Entry 7V2Y (electron microscopy, 3.40 A resolution); this record covers chains B and F of the 6 polymer chains in the assembly.

Chain B:
Name: THO complex subunit 2
Organism: Saccharomyces cerevisiae S288c
Reference sequence: P53552 (THO2_YEAST); numbering as in UniProt (aligned over 1-1597)
Chain sequence (1597 residues; row label = number of the first residue in the row):
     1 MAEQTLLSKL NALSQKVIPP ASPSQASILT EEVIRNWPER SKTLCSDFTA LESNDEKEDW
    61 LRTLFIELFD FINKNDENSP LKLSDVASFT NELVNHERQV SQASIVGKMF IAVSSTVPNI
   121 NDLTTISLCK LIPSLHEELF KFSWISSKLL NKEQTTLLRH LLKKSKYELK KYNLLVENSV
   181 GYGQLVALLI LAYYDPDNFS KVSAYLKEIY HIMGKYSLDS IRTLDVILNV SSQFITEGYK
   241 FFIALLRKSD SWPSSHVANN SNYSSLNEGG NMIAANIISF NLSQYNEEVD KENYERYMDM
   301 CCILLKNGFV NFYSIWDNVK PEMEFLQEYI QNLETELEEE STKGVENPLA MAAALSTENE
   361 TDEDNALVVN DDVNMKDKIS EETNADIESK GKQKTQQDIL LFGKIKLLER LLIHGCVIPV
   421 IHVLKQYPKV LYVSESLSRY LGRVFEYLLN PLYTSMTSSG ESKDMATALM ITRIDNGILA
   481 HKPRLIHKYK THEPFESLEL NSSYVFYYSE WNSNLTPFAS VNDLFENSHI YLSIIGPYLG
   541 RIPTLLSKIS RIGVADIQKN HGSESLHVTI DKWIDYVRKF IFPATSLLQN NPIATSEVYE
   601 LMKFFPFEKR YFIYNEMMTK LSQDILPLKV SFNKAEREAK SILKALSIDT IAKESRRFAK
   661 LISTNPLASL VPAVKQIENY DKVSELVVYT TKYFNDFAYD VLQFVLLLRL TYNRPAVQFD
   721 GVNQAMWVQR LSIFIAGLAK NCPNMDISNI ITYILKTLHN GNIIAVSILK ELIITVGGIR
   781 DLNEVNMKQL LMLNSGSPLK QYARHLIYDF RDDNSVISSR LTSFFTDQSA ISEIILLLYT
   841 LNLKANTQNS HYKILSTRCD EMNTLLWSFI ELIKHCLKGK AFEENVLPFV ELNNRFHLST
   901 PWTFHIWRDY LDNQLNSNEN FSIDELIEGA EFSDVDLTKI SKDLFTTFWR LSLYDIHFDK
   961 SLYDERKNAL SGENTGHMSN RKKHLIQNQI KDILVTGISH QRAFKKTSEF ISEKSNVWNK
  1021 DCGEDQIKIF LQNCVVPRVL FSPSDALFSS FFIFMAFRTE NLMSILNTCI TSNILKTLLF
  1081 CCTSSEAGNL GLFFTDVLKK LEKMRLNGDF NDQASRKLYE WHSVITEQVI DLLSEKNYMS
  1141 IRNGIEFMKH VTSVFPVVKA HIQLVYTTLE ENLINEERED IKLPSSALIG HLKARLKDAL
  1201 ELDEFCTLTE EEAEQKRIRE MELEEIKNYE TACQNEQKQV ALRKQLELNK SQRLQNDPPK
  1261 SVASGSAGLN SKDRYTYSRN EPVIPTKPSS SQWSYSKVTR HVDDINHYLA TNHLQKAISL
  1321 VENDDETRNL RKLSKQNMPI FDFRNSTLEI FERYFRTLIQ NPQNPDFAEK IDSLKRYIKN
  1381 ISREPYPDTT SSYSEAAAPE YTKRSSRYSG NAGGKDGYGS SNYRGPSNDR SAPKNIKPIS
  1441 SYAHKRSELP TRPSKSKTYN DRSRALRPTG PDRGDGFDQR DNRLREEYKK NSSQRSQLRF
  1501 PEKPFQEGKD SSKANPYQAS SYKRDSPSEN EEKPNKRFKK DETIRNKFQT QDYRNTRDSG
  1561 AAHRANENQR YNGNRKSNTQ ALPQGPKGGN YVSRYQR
Disordered / not traced: 362-390, 1256-1597

Chain F:
Name: ATP-dependent RNA helicase SUB2
Organism: Saccharomyces cerevisiae S288c
Notes: EC 3.6.4.13
Reference sequence: Q07478 (SUB2_YEAST); residue numbers follow UniProt; this construct covers 1-446
Chain sequence (446 residues; row label = number of the first residue in the row):
     1 MSHEGEEDLL EYSDNEQEIQ IDASKAAEAG ETGAATSATE GDNNNNTAAG DKKGSYVGIH
    61 STGFKDFLLK PELSRAIIDC GFEHPSEVQQ HTIPQSIHGT DVLCQAKSGL GKTAVFVLST
   121 LQQLDPVPGE VAVVVICNAR ELAYQIRNEY LRFSKYMPDV KTAVFYGGTP ISKDAELLKN
   181 KDTAPHIVVA TPGRLKALVR EKYIDLSHVK NFVIDECDKV LEELDMRRDV QEIFRATPRD
   241 KQVMMFSATL SQEIRPICRR FLQNPLEIFV DDEAKLTLHG LQQYYIKLEE REKNRKLAQL
   301 LDDLEFNQVI IFVKSTTRAN ELTKLLNASN FPAITVHGHM KQEERIARYK AFKDFEKRIC
   361 VSTDVFGRGI DIERINLAIN YDLTNEADQY LHRVGRAGRF GTKGLAISFV SSKEDEEVLA
   421 KIQERFDVKI AEFPEEGIDP STYLNN
Disordered / not traced: 1-61, 271-279
Swiss-Prot annotation at these positions:
  - motif: T62 to Q90 (Q motif), D215 to D218 (DECD box)
  - binding site (ATP): A106 to T113
  - modified residue: S2 (N-acetylserine), S13 (Phosphoserine), S37 (Phosphoserine), T169 (Phosphothreonine)
  - mutagenesis: D8 (D8G: No growth at 37 degrees Celsius; when associated with DEL-135), D22 (D22G: In SUB2-1; no growth at 16 and 37 degrees Celsius; when associated with G-83; M-142 and T-146), E83 (E83G: In SUB2-1; no growth at 16 and 37 degrees Celsius; when associated with G-22; M-142 and T-146), K112 (K112N: Lethal), Q122 (Q122R: In SUB2-201; no growth at 37 degrees Celsius; when associated with G-173 and F-403), V135 (No growth at 37 degrees Celsius; when associated with G-8), L142 (L142M: In SUB2-1; no growth at 16 and 37 degrees Celsius; when associated with G-22; G-83 and T-146), I146 (I146T: In SUB2-1; no growth at 16 and 37 degrees Celsius; when associated with G-22; G-83 and M-142), K173 (K173G: In SUB2-201; no growth at 37 degrees Celsius; when associated with R-122 and F-403), D174 (D174G: In SUB2-100; no growth at 37 degrees Celsius), D215 (D215E: Lethal), C217 (C217A: Lethal), 3 further mutagenesis entries in UniProt

How chain B and chain F interact:
Contacting residue pairs (79; chain B residue first):
  A350(B) - S329(F)
  M351(B) - L325(F)
  M351(B) - A328(F)  hydrophobic
  A352(B) - N294(F)
  A352(B) - A298(F)  hydrophobic
  A352(B) - L325(F)  hydrophobic
  A353(B) - R295(F)
  L355(B) - N294(F)  hydrogen bond (backbone-side chain)
  S356(B) - R291(F)  hydrogen bond
  S356(B) - N294(F)
  T357(B) - R291(F)
  T357(B) - N294(F)
  E358(B) - E290(F)
  E358(B) - R291(F)  salt bridge
  E358(B) - K293(F)
  E358(B) - R318(F)  salt bridge
  N359(B) - T317(F)
  N359(B) - E321(F)  hydrogen bond
  E360(B) - R318(F)  hydrogen bond (backbone-side chain)
  T361(B) - E290(F)
  T361(B) - R318(F)  hydrogen bond
  L643(B) - R358(F)  hydrogen bond (backbone-side chain)
  K644(B) - L301(F)
  K644(B) - D302(F)
  K644(B) - L304(F)
  K644(B) - F306(F)
  K644(B) - R358(F)  hydrogen bond (backbone-side chain)
  L646(B) - F355(F)
  L646(B) - R358(F)  hydrogen bond (backbone-side chain)
  S647(B) - E356(F)
  I648(B) - D354(F)
  I648(B) - F355(F)  hydrogen bond (backbone-backbone)
  I648(B) - E356(F)
  D649(B) - E356(F)
  D649(B) - K357(F)  salt bridge
  K675(B) - N445(F)  hydrogen bond
  Q676(B) - E305(F)
  N679(B) - L444(F)
  Y680(B) - E305(F)
  Y680(B) - N307(F)
  Y680(B) - N376(F)  hydrogen bond
  Y680(B) - L444(F)
  K682(B) - R374(F)
  V683(B) - R358(F)
  L686(B) - F355(F)  hydrophobic
  R780(B) - D79(F)  salt bridge
  N783(B) - K65(F)  hydrogen bond (backbone-side chain)
  E784(B) - K65(F)
  E784(B) - P71(F)
  E784(B) - R75(F)  salt bridge
  V785(B) - P71(F)
  V785(B) - R75(F)
  N786(B) - R75(F)
  Q789(B) - R75(F)
  L806(B) - Y156(F)
  I807(B) - R75(F)
  Y808(B) - Y156(F)  hydrophobic
  R1142(B) - D66(F)  salt bridge
  I1145(B) - L68(F)  hydrophobic
  K1149(B) - L68(F)
  K1149(B) - L69(F)  hydrogen bond (side chain-backbone)
  K1149(B) - P71(F)
  L1183(B) - D66(F)
  L1183(B) - F67(F)  hydrophobic
  L1183(B) - P85(F)  hydrophobic
  L1183(B) - Q90(F)
  P1184(B) - D66(F)
  P1184(B) - L68(F)
  S1186(B) - P94(F)
  S1186(B) - Q95(F)
  A1187(B) - F67(F)
  A1187(B) - L68(F)  hydrophobic
  A1187(B) - P94(F)  hydrophobic
  L1188(B) - L68(F)  hydrophobic
  G1190(B) - H98(F)  hydrogen bond (backbone-side chain)
  H1191(B) - L68(F)
  H1191(B) - Q122(F)  hydrogen bond
  K1193(B) - H98(F)
  A1194(B) - H98(F)
Also at the interface, not in a pair above, chain B (50 interface residues in all): K640, E973, E1146, D1180, I1189
Also at the interface, not in a pair above, chain F (47 interface residues in all): E72, H84, I97, D182, Y443

Summary:
50 residues of chain B face 47 of chain F across their interface, with 15 hydrogen bonds and 6 salt bridges.
Polar pairs include E358(B)-R291(F), E358(B)-R318(F) and D649(B)-K357(F). Curated annotation (UniProt) lists 8
ATP-binding residues and 15 mutagenesis sites on chain F.
Chain B is THO complex subunit 2 and chain F is ATP-dependent RNA helicase SUB2, both from Saccharomyces
cerevisiae S288c; the structure, cryo-EM structure of yeast THO complex with Sub2, was determined by electron
microscopy (same publication as 7V2W).
